1ES7 - chains B and C of the 4 polymer chains in the assembly; structure by X-ray diffraction, 2.90 A resolution.

== Chain B ==
Molecule: Bone morphogenetic protein receptor ia
Source organism: Homo sapiens
Notes: EC 2.7.1.-; fragment: extracellular domain
UniProtKB: P36894 (BMR1A_HUMAN); residues 232-320 here correspond to UniProt positions 55-143 (UniProt number = residue number - 177)
Amino-acid sequence (89 residues; row label = number of the first residue in the row):
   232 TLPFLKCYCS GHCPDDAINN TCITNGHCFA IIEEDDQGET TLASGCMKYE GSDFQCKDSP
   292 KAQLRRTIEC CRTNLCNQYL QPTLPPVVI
Unresolved in the structure: 267-269, 318-320
Cystine bridges: Cys238-Cys259, Cys240-Cys244, Cys253-Cys277, Cys287-Cys301, Cys302-Cys307
UniProt features mapped onto this chain:
  - region: Asp284 to Gln286 (Mediates specificity for BMP ligand)
  - glycosylation: Asn250 (N-linked (GlcNAc...) asparagine)

== Chain C ==
Molecule: Bone morphogenetic protein-2
Source organism: Homo sapiens
UniProtKB: P12643 (BMP2_HUMAN); residues 501-614 here correspond to UniProt positions 283-396 (UniProt number = residue number - 218)
Amino-acid sequence (116 residues; numbered 499 to 614; the number before each row is that of its first residue):
   499 MAQAKHKQRK RLKSSCKRHP LYVDFSDVGW NDWIVAPPGY HAFYCHGECP FPLADHLNST
   559 NHAIVQTLVN SVNSKIPKAC CVPTELSAIS MLYLDENEKV VLKNYQDMVV EGCGCR
Unresolved in the structure: 499-510
Differences from the reference sequence: insertion (499-500)
Cystine bridges: Cys514-Cys579, Cys543-Cys611, Cys547-Cys613
UniProt features mapped onto this chain:
  - glycosylation: Asn556 (N-linked (GlcNAc...) (high mannose) asparagine)

== How chain B and chain C interact ==
Residue-residue contacts (13):
  Glu281(B) with Gln604(C)
  Asp284(B) with Tyr603(C), hydrogen bond
  Phe285(B) with Trp528(C), hydrophobic; Met589(C), hydrophobic; Tyr603(C), hydrophobic; Met606(C), hydrophobic
  Lys288(B) with Trp531(C)
  Asp289(B) with Trp528(C), hydrogen bond (backbone-side chain)
  Ser290(B) with Val526(C), hydrogen bond (side chain-backbone)
  Pro291(B) with Val526(C); Gly527(C)
  Lys292(B) with Ser524(C); Asp525(C)
Also at the interface, not in a pair above, chain C (12 interface residues in all): Asp530, Lys601

== Summary ==
8 residues of chain B face 12 of chain C across their interface; the contacts include 3 hydrogen bonds. Among
the polar pairs are Asp284(B)-Tyr603(C), Asp289(B)-Trp528(C) and Ser290(B)-Val526(C).
Here chain B is Bone morphogenetic protein receptor ia and chain C is Bone morphogenetic protein-2, both from
Homo sapiens. Entry 1ES7 (Complex between bmp-2 and two bmp receptor ia ectodomains) was determined by X-ray
diffraction.
